Entry 5LMX (electron microscopy, 4.90 A resolution (low resolution: residue-level contacts below are approximate; hydrogen-bond / salt-bridge calls are withheld)); this record covers chains C and L of the 14 polymer chains in the assembly.

# Chain C
Protein: DNA-directed RNA polymerases I and III subunit RPAC1
Source organism: Saccharomyces cerevisiae (strain ATCC 204508 / S288c)
UniProtKB: P07703 (RPAC1_YEAST); numbering as in UniProt (aligned over 1-335)
Sequence (380 residues; row label = number of the first residue in the row):
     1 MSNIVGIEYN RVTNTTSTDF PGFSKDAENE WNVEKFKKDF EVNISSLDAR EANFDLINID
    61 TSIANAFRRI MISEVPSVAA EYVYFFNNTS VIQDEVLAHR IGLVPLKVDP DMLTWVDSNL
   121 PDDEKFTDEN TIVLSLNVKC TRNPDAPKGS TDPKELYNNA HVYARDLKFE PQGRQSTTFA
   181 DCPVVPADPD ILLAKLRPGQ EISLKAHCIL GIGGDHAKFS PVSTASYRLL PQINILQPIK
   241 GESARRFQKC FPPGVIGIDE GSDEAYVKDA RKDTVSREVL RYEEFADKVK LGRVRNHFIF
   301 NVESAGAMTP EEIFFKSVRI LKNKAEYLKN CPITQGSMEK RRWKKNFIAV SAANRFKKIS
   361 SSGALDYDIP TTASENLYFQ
Disordered / not traced: 1-29, 148-149, 336-380
Curated features (UniProtKB/Swiss-Prot):
  - modified residue: S2 (N-acetylserine), S17 (Phosphoserine)

# Chain L
Protein: DNA-directed RNA polymerases I, II, and III subunit RPABC4
Source organism: Saccharomyces cerevisiae (strain ATCC 204508 / S288c)
UniProtKB: P40422 (RPAB4_YEAST); residue numbers follow UniProt; this construct covers 1-70
Sequence (70 residues; row label = number of the first residue in the row):
     1 MSREGFQIPT NLDAAAAGTS QARTATLKYI CAECSSKLSL SRTDAVRCKD CGHRILLKAR
    61 TKRLVQFEAR
Disordered / not traced: 1-25
Metal / ion sites: Zn2+: C34, S36
Curated features (UniProtKB/Swiss-Prot):
  - zinc finger: C31 to C51 (C4-type)
  - binding site (Zn(2+)): C31, C34, C48, C51

# Chain C / chain L interface
Pairs across the interface (29):
  E81(C) - F67(L)
  E81(C) - E68(L)
  E81(C) - A69(L)
  E81(C) - R70(L)
  Y82(C) - F67(L)
  V83(C) - V65(L)
  V83(C) - Q66(L)
  V83(C) - F67(L)
  V83(C) - A69(L)
  Y84(C) - V65(L)
  Y84(C) - Q66(L)
  F85(C) - R63(L)
  F85(C) - L64(L)
  F85(C) - V65(L)
  F85(C) - F67(L)
  F86(C) - K62(L)
  F86(C) - R63(L)
  F86(C) - L64(L)
  N87(C) - T61(L)
  N87(C) - K62(L)
  D94(C) - F67(L)
  E95(C) - F67(L)
  A98(C) - A69(L)
  H99(C) - R70(L)
  G102(C) - A69(L)
  D215(C) - R70(L)
  H216(C) - R70(L)
  K218(C) - A69(L)
  K218(C) - R70(L)
Interface residues without a listed pair, chain C (18 interface residues in all): A80, N88, F219
Interface residues without a listed pair, chain L (11 interface residues in all): R60

# In short
The interface between chain C and chain L involves 18 residues on one side and 11 on the other. C34(L) and
S36(L) coordinate Zn2+. UniProt lists 4 Zn2+-binding residues on chain L.
Here chain C is DNA-directed RNA polymerases I and III subunit RPAC1 and chain L is DNA-directed RNA
polymerases I, II, and III subunit RPABC4, both from Saccharomyces cerevisiae (strain ATCC 204508 / S288c).
Entry 5LMX (Monomeric RNA polymerase I at 4.9 A resolution) was determined by electron microscopy.
